PDB entry 8HAH | electron microscopy, 3.90 A resolution | chains B and J of the 11 polymer chains in the assembly

# Chain B
Molecule: Histone H4
Organism: Homo sapiens
Chain sequence (102 residues; each row starts with the number of its first residue):
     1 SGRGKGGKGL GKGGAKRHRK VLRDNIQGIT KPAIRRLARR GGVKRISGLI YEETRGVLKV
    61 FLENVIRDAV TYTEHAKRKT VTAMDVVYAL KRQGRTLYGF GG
Unresolved in the structure: 1-22
Modified positions: Lys-12 (N(6)-acetyllysine; ALY); Lys-16 (N(6)-acetyllysine; ALY)

# Chain J
Molecule: 180-nt DNA strand
Organism: Homo sapiens
Sequence (180 nucleotides; each row starts with the number of its first residue):
     1 ATCCGTCCGT TACCGCCATC AATATCCACC TGCAGATTCT ACCAAAAGTG TATTTGGAAA
    61 CTGCTCCATC AAAAGGCATG TTCAGCTGAA TTCAGCTGAA CATGCCTTTT GATGGAGCAG
   121 TTTCCAAATA CACTTTTGGT AGAATCTGCA GGTGGATATT GATGGCGGTA ACGGACGGAT
Unresolved in the structure: 1-5, 170-180

# Interface between chain B and chain J
Pairs across the interface - 5 pairs, chain B then chain J:
  Arg-35(B) with DA99(J), salt bridge to the phosphate
  Arg-39(B) with DA99(J), salt bridge to the phosphate
  Lys-44(B) with DA99(J), phosphate contact
  Lys-79(B) with DG117(J), phosphate contact; DC118(J), phosphate contact
Also at the interface, not in a pair above, chain B (5 interface residues in all): Arg-45
Also at the interface, not in a pair above, chain J (5 interface residues in all): DT97, DG98

# Summary
Chain B and chain J each contribute 5 residues to their interface; the contacts include 2 salt bridges. Polar
contacts include Arg-35(B)/DA99(J) and Arg-39(B)/DA99(J).
Chain B is Histone H4 and chain J is a 180-nt DNA strand, both from Homo sapiens; the structure, Cryo-EM
structure of the p300 catalytic core bound to the H4K12acK16ac nucleosome, class 2 (3.9 angstrom ..., was
determined by electron microscopy, deposited together with 8HAG, 8HAI, 8HAJ, 8HAK, 8HAL, 8HAM and 8HAN.
